Entry 8WXE (electron microscopy, 4.00 A resolution); this record covers chains f and n of the 8 polymer chains in the assembly.

== Chain f ==
Molecule: T-cell surface glycoprotein CD3 epsilon chain
Source organism: Homo sapiens
UniProtKB: P07766 (CD3E_HUMAN); numbering as in UniProt (aligned over 1-207)
Amino-acid sequence (207 residues; each row starts with the number of its first residue):
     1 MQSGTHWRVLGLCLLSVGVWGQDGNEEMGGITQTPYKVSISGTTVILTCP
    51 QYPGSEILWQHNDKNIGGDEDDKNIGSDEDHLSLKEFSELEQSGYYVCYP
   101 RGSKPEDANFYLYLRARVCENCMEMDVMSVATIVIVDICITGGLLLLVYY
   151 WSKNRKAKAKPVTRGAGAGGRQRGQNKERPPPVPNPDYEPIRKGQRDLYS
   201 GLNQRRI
Unresolved in the structure: 1-32, 50-57, 66-73, 155-207
Disulfides: Cys49-Cys98, Cys119-Cys122

== Chain n ==
Molecule: Signal peptide, flag tag, T cell receptor gamma variable 5, T cell receptor gamma constant 1
Source organism: Homo sapiens
UniProtKB: chimeric construct of A0A0B4J1U4, P0CF51: residues 4-103 from A0A0B4J1U4 (TRGV5_HUMAN) positions 19-118 (UniProt number = residue number + 15); residues 125-297 from P0CF51 positions 1-173 (UniProt number = residue number - 124)
Amino-acid sequence (331 residues; each row starts with the number of its first residue; numbers below 1 keep their minus sign (Met-33 is residue -33)):
   -33 MDMRVPAQLLGLLLLWLSGARCMDYKDDDDKGGSETGSSNLEGGTKSVTR
    17 PTRSSAEITCDLTVINAFYIHWYLHQEGKAPQRLLYYDVSNSKDVLESGL
    67 SPGKYETHTPRRWSWILILHNLIENDSGVYYCATWDRGNPKTHYYKKLFG
   117 SGTTLVVTDKQLDADVSPKPTIFLPSIAETKLQKAGTYLCLLEKFFPDVI
   167 KIHWQEKKSNTILGSQEGNTMKTNDTYMKFSWLTVPEKSLDKEHRCIVRH
   217 ENNKNGVDQEIIFPPIKTDVITMDPKDNCSKDANDTLLLQLTNTSAYYMY
   267 LLLLLKSVVYFAIITCCLLRRTAFCCNGEKS
Unresolved in the structure: -33 to 251, 289-297
Differences from the reference sequence: engineered mutation Glu72 (Tyr87 in A0A0B4J1U4), His86 (Arg101 in A0A0B4J1U4); linker (104-124)
UniProt features mapped onto this chain:
  - glycosylation (N-linked (GlcNAc...) asparagine): Asn91, Asn190, Asn244, Asn250, Asn259

== How chain f and chain n interact ==
Contacting residue pairs - 7 pairs, chain f then chain n:
  Arg117(f) - Leu253(n)
  Met125(f) - Tyr264(n)  hydrophobic
  Val134(f) - Leu271(n)  hydrophobic
  Asp137(f) - Leu268(n)
  Asp137(f) - Lys272(n)
  Ile138(f) - Leu271(n)  hydrophobic
  Thr141(f) - Val275(n)
Also at the interface, not in a pair above, chain f (11 interface residues in all): Cys119, Val130, Ile133, Leu145, Tyr149
Also at the interface, not in a pair above, chain n (8 interface residues in all): Tyr276, Cys283

== Summary ==
Chain f and chain n form an interface of 11 and 8 residues respectively.
Here chain f is T-cell surface glycoprotein CD3 epsilon chain and chain n is Signal peptide, flag tag, T cell
receptor gamma variable 5, T cell receptor gamma constant 1, both from Homo sapiens. Entry 8WXE
(Vgamma5Vdelta1 EH TCR-CD3 complex) was determined by electron microscopy, deposited together with 8JBV, 8JC0,
8JCB, 8WY0, 8WYI and 8YC0.
